7K04 - chains W and 7 of the 11 polymer chains in the assembly; structure by electron microscopy, 9.25 A resolution (very low resolution: no residue pairs are listed; an interface is given only as per-side residue counts).

Chain W:
Molecule: Undamaged DNA strand
Sequence (29 nucleotides; numbered 1 to 29; the number before each row is that of its first residue):
     1 TTGACTCAAC ATCCAAACAC TGCGAGATA

Chain 7:
Name: DNA repair helicase RAD25
From: Saccharomyces cerevisiae (strain ATCC 204508 / S288c)
Notes: EC 3.6.4.12
UniProt: Q00578 (RAD25_YEAST); numbering as in UniProt (aligned over 1-843)
Chain sequence (843 residues; row label = number of the first residue in the row):
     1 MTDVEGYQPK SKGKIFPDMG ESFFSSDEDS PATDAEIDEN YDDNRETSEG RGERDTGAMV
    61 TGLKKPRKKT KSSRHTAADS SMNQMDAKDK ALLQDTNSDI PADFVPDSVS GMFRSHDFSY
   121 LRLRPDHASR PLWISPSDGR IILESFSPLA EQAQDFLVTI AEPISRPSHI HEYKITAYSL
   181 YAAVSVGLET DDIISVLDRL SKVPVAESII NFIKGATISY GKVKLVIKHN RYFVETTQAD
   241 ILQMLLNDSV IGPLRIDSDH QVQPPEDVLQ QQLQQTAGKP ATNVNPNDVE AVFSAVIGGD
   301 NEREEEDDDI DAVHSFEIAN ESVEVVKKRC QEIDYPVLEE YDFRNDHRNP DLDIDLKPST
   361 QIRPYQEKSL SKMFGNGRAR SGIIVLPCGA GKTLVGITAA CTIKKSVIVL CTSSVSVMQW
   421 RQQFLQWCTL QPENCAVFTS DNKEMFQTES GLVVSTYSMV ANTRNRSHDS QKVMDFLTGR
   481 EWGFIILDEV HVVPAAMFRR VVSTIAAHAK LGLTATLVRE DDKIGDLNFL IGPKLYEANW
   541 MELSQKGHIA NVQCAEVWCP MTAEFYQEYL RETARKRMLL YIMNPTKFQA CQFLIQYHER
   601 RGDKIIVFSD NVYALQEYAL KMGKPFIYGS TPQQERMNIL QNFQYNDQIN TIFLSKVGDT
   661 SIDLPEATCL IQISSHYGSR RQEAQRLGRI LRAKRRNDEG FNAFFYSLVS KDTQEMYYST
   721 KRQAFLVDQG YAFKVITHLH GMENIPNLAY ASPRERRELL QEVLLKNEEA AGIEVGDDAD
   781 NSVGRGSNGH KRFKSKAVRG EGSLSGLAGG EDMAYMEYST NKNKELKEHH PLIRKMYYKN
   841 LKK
Disordered / not traced: 1-100, 270-301, 771-843
UniProt features mapped onto this chain:
  - motif: Lys64 to His75 (Nuclear localization signal), Asp488 to His491 (DEAH box)
  - binding site (ATP): Leu386 to Thr393
  - modified residue: Ser752 (Phosphoserine)
  - natural variant: Trp427 (W427L: In suppressor mutant)
  - mutagenesis: Lys392 (K392R: Lethal in vivo. Defective in translation in vitro), Glu489 (E489Q: Loss of DNA translocase function of TFHII), Val798 to Lys843 (Increased UV sensitivity)
From the paper describing this entry:
  - mutagenesis - E715G, S719P, Y750*: decreased growth in response to UV

Interface between chain W and chain 7:
At this resolution (9 A) residue pairs are not listed: 7 residues of chain W and 12 of chain 7 lie at the interface.

Summary:
The interface between chain W and chain 7 involves 7 residues on one side and 12 on the other. From UniProt: 8
ATP-binding residues and 4 mutagenesis sites on chain 7. From the paper: E715G, S719P and Y750* of chain 7
reduce growth in response to UV.
Chain W is Undamaged DNA strand and chain 7 is DNA repair helicase RAD25 (Saccharomyces cerevisiae (strain
ATCC 204508 / S288c)); the structure, Structure of TFIIH/Rad4-Rad23-Rad33/DNA in DNA opening, was determined
by electron microscopy together with 7K01 and 7M2U from the same study.
